6S8G - chains A and F of the 4 polymer chains in the assembly; structure by electron microscopy, 3.50 A resolution.

== Chain A ==
Molecule: Lipopolysaccharide ABC transporter, ATP-binding protein LptB
Organism: Shigella flexneri
Reference sequence: E7T9E6 (E7T9E6_SHIFL); numbering as in UniProt (aligned over 1-241)
Chain sequence (241 residues; numbered 1 to 241; the number before each row is that of its first residue):
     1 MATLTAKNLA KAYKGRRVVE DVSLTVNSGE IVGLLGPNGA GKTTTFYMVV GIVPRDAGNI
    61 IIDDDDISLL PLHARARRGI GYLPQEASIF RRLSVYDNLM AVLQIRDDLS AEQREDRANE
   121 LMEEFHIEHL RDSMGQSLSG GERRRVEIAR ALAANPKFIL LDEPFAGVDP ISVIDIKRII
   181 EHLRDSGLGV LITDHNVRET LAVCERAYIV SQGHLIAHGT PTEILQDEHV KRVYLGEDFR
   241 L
Unresolved in the structure: 1, 240-241
Small-molecule neighbours:
  - AMP-PNP (ANP; phosphoaminophosphonic acid-adenylate ester), molecule 1: Tyr13, Arg16, Val18, Pro37, Asn38, Gly39, Gly41, Lys42, Thr43, Thr44, Gln85, His195
  - AMP-PNP (ANP), molecule 2: Leu130, Ser137, Leu138, Ser139, Gly140, Gly141, Glu142
Reported in the primary citation:
  - binding site for AMP-PNP: Tyr13, Asn38, Lys42, Thr43, Thr44, Gln85, Leu138, Ser139, Glu142, His195

== Chain F ==
Molecule: LPS export ABC transporter permease LptF
Organism: Shigella flexneri
Reference sequence: A0A1W2MGV2 (A0A1W2MGV2_SHIFL); numbering as in UniProt (aligned over 1-366)
Chain sequence (366 residues; numbered 1 to 366; the number before each row is that of its first residue):
     1 MIIIRYLVRE TLKSQLAILF ILLLIFFCQK LVRILGAAVD GDIPANLVLS LLGLGVPEMA
    61 QLILPLSLFL GLLMTLGKLY TESEITVMHA CGLSKAVLVK AAMILAVFTA IVAAVNVMWA
   121 GPWSSRHQDE VLEEAKANPG MAALAQGQFQ QATNGSSVLF IESVDGSDFK DVFLAQIRPK
   181 GNARPSVVVA DSGHLTQLRD GSQVVTLNQG TRFEGTALLR DFRITDFQDY QAIIGHQAVA
   241 LDPNDTDQMD MRTLWNTDTD RARAELNWRI TLVVTVFMMA LMVVPLSVVN PRQGRVLSML
   301 PAMLLYLLFF LIQTSLKSNG GKGKLDPTLW MWTVNLIYLA LAIVLNLWDT VFVRRLRASF
   361 SRKGAV
Unresolved in the structure: 1, 134-248, 353-366
Construct notes: conflict Glu133 (Ala in A0A1W2MGV2), Val274 (Phe in A0A1W2MGV2), Phe352 (Pro in A0A1W2MGV2)
Small-molecule neighbours: n-Tetradecyl-b-D-maltopyranosid (LMD; tetradecyl 4-O-alpha-D-glucopyranosyl-beta-D-glucopyranoside): Lys13, Ser14, Ala17, Ile18
Reported in the primary citation:
  - binding site for n-Tetradecyl-b-D-maltopyranosid: Ile18
  - binding site for AMP-PNP: Arg292
  - conformationally variable residues (loop rearrangement): Arg292
  - mutagenesis - R292A: unchanged catalytic activity
  - mutagenesis - R292A: abolished growth

== Chain A / chain F interface ==
Pairs across the interface (6):
  Arg92(A) with Val296(F)
  Gln136(A) with Arg292(F); Gln293(F); Gly294(F)
  Leu138(A) with Arg292(F), hydrogen bond (backbone-side chain)
  Ser139(A) with Arg292(F)
Interface residues without a listed pair, chain A (5 interface residues in all): Ser137

== Summary ==
5 residues of chain A and 4 residues of chain F are in contact; the contacts include 1 hydrogen bond. Its one
hydrogen-bonded contact is Leu138(A)-Arg292(F). Bound to chain A: AMP-PNP. Ligands of chain F:
n-Tetradecyl-b-D-maltopyranosid. The paper reports a binding site for AMP-PNP at Tyr13(A), Asn38(A) and
Arg292(F) among others; R292A of chain F abolishes growth.
Chain A is Lipopolysaccharide ABC transporter, ATP-binding protein LptB and chain F is LPS export ABC
transporter permease LptF, both from Shigella flexneri; the structure, Cryo-EM structure of LptB2FGC in
complex with AMP-PNP, was determined by electron microscopy, deposited together with 6S8H and 6S8N.
